Entry 5FDO (X-ray diffraction, 2.80 A resolution); this record covers chain A.

== Chain A ==
Molecule: Induced myeloid leukemia cell differentiation protein Mcl-1
Organism: Homo sapiens
UniProt: Q07820 (MCL1_HUMAN); numbering as in UniProt (aligned over 172-320)
Chain sequence (150 residues; numbered 171 to 320; the number before each row is that of its first residue):
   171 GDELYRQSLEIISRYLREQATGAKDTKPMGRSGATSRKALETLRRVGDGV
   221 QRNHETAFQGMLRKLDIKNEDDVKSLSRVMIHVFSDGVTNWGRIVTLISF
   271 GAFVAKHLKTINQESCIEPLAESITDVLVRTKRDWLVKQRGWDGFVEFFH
Disordered / not traced: 195-202
Sequence notes: expression tag (171)
Residues lining bound ligands: 5X2 (3-[3-(4-chloranyl-3,5-dimethyl-phenoxy)propyl]-N-(phenylsulfonyl)-1H-indole-2-carboxamide): His224, Ala227, Phe228, Met231, Leu235, Leu246, Val249, Met250, Val253, Phe254, Asn260, Gly262, Arg263, Thr266, Leu267, Phe270, Gly271, Leu290, Ile294
UniProt features mapped onto this chain:
  - motif: Ala209 to Asn223 (BH3), His252 to Ala272 (BH1), Asp304 to Phe319 (BH2)
  - cross-link (Glycyl lysine isopeptide (Lys-Gly)): Lys194 (interchain with G-Cter in ubiquitin), Lys197 (interchain with G-Cter in ubiquitin)
  - mutagenesis: Lys194 (K194R: Reduced ubiquitination), Lys197 (K197R: Reduced ubiquitination), Lys208 (K208R: No effect on ubiquitination), Lys234 (K234R: No effect on ubiquitination)
From the paper describing this entry:
  - binding site for 5X2: Arg263

== Summary ==
Bound to chain A: compound 5X2. UniProt lists 4 mutagenesis sites. From the paper: a binding site for 5X2 at
Arg263.
Chain A is Induced myeloid leukemia cell differentiation protein Mcl-1 (Homo sapiens); the structure, Mcl-1
complexed with small molecule inhibitor, was determined by X-ray diffraction (same publication as 5FC4 and
5FDR).
